PDB entry 8PFJ | electron microscopy, 3.40 A resolution | chains I and R of the 9 polymer chains in the assembly

[Chain I]
Molecule: DNA-directed RNA polymerase subunit beta
Organism: Escherichia coli
Notes: EC 2.7.7.6
Reference sequence: P0A8V2 (RPOB_ECOLI); numbering as in UniProt (aligned over 1-1342)
Sequence (1342 residues; each row starts with the number of its first residue):
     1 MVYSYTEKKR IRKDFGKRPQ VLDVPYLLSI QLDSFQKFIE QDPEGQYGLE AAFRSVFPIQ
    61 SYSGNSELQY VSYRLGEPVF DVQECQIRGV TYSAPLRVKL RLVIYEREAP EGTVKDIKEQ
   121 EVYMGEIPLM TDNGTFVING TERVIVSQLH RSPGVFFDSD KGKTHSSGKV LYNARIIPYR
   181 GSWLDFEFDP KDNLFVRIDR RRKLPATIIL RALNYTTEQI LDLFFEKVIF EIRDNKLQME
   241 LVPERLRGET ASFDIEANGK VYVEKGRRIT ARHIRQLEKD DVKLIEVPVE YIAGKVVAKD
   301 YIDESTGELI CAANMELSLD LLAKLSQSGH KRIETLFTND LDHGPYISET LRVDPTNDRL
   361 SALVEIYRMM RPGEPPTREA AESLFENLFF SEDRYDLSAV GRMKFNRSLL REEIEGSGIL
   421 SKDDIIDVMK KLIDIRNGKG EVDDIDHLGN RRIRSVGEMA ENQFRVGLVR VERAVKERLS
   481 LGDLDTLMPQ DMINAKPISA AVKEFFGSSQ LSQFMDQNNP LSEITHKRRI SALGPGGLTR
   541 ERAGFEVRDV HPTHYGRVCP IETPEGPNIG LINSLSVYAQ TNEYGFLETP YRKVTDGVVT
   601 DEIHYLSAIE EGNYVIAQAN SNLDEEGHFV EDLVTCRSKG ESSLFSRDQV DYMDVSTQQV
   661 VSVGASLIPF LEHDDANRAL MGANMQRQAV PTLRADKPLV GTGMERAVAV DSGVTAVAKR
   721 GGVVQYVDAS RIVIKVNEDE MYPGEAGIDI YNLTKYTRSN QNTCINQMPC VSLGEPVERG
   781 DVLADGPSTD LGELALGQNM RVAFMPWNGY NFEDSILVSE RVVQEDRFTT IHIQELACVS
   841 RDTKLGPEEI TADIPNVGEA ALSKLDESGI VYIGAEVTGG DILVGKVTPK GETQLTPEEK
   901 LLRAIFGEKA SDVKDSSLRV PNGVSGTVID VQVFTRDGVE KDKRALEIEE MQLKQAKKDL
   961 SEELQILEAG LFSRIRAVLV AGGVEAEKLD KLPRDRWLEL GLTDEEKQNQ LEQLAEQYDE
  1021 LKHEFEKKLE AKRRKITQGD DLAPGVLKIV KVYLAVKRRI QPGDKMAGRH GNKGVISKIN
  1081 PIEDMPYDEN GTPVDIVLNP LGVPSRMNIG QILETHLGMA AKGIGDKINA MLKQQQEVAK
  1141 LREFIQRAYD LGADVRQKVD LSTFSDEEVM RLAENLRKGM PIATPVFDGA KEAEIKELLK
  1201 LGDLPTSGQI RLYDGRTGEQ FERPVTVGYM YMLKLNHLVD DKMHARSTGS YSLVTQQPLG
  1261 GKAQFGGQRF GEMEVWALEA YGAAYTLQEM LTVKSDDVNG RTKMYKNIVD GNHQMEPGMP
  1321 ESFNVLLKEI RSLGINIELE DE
Unresolved in the structure: 891-911
UniProt features mapped onto this chain:
  - modified residue (N6-acetyllysine): Lys1022, Lys1200
  - mutagenesis: Ile561 (I561S: Resistant to antibiotics salinamide A and B), Ile569 (I569S: Resistant to antibiotics salinamide A and B), Ala665 (A665E: Resistant to antibiotics salinamide A and B), Asp675 (D675A/G: Resistant to antibiotics salinamide A and B), Asn677 (N677H/K: Resistant to antibiotics salinamide A and B), Leu680 (L680M: Resistant to antibiotics salinamide A and B), Glu813 (E813K: Disrupts the enzyme's active center)

[Chain R]
Molecule: 17-nt RNA strand
Sequence (17 nucleotides; row label = number of the first residue in the row):
     1 UCUAUAUGUC AGCGUGU
Ion coordination: Mg2+: G16, U17 (shared with 2 residues of chain J)

[Interface between chain I and chain R]
Contacting residue pairs (27):
  Gln510(I) - A11(R)  hydrogen bond to the phosphate
  Gln510(I) - G12(R)  hydrogen bond to the phosphate
  Gln513(I) - G12(R)  hydrogen bond to the phosphate
  Gln513(I) - C13(R)  hydrogen bond to the phosphate
  Arg540(I) - G12(R)  salt bridge to the phosphate
  Arg540(I) - C13(R)  salt bridge to the phosphate
  Pro564(I) - G14(R)  phosphate contact
  Glu565(I) - U15(R)  phosphate contact
  Asn568(I) - C13(R)  sugar contact
  Asn568(I) - G14(R)  phosphate contact
  Ile572(I) - C13(R)  phosphate contact
  Gln688(I) - G14(R)  phosphate contact
  Gln688(I) - U15(R)  phosphate contact
  Arg919(I) - A4(R)  base contact
  Lys1065(I) - U15(R)  hydrogen bond to the phosphate
  Lys1065(I) - G16(R)  salt bridge to the phosphate
  Lys1073(I) - G16(R)  salt bridge to the phosphate
  His1237(I) - U15(R)  sugar contact
  Thr1248(I) - U1(R)  sugar contact
  Ser1250(I) - A6(R)  hydrogen bond to the sugar
  Tyr1251(I) - U1(R)  hydrogen bond to the phosphate
  Tyr1251(I) - A6(R)  hydrogen bond to the sugar
  Arg1301(I) - U1(R)  hydrogen bond to the phosphate
  Arg1301(I) - C2(R)  salt bridge to the phosphate
  Thr1302(I) - U1(R)  phosphate contact
  Thr1302(I) - C2(R)  phosphate contact
  Tyr1305(I) - U1(R)  hydrogen bond to the base
Other interface residues (no listed pair), chain I (23 interface residues in all): Ser509, Leu533, Leu1259, Gln1264, Phe1265
Other interface residues (no listed pair), chain R (14 interface residues in all): U5, U7, G8, U17

[In short]
23 residues of chain I face 14 of chain R across their interface, with 10 hydrogen bonds and 5 salt bridges.
Among the polar pairs are Tyr1305(I)-U1(R), Ser1250(I)-A6(R) and Tyr1251(I)-A6(R). G16(R) and U17(R)
coordinate Mg2+. From UniProt: 7 mutagenesis sites on chain I.
Here chain I is DNA-directed RNA polymerase subunit beta (Escherichia coli) and chain R is a 17-nt RNA strand.
Entry 8PFJ (fully recruited RfaH bound to E. coli transcription complex paused at ops site (not fully
complementary ...) was determined by electron microscopy together with 8PEN, 8PFG, 8PH9, 8PHK, 8PIB, 8PID,
8PIL and 8PIM from the same study.
